Entry 1K9I (X-ray diffraction, 2.50 A resolution); this record covers chains D and E of the 10 polymer chains in the assembly.

[Chain D (and E)]
Protein: mDC-SIGN1B type I isoform
Source organism: Homo sapiens
Notes: fragment: Carbohydrate recognition domain; chain E of this document is another copy of the same molecule, construct and numbering; everything in this record applies to it too
Amino-acid sequence (156 residues; each row starts with the number of its first residue):
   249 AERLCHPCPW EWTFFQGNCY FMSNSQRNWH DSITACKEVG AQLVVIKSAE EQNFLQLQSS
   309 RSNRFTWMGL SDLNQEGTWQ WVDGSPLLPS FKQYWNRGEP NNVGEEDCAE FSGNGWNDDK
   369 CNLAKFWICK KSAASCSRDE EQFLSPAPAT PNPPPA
Disordered / not traced: 249-252, 385-404 (chain E: 249-254, 383-404)
Cystine bridges: C253-C384, C256-C267, C284-C377, C356-C369
Ion coordination: Ca2+ site 1: D320, E324, N350, E354, D355; Ca2+ site 2: E324, E353, D355; Ca2+ site 3: E347, N349, E354, N365, D366 (together with alpha-D-mannopyranose)

[Chain D / chain E interface]
Residue-residue contacts (14):
  H254(D) - E298(E)
  T261(D) - S338(E)
  F262(D) - Q341(E)  hydrogen bond (backbone-side chain)
  F263(D) - S338(E)
  F263(D) - Q341(E)
  Q264(D) - Q341(E)  hydrogen bond (backbone-side chain)
  F302(D) - P337(E)
  F302(D) - S338(E)
  L305(D) - P337(E)  hydrophobic
  L305(D) - K340(E)
  Q306(D) - P337(E)
  R309(D) - L335(E)  hydrogen bond (side chain-backbone)
  R309(D) - L336(E)
  R309(D) - P337(E)
Also at the interface, not in a pair above, chain D (11 interface residues in all): C253, P255
Also at the interface, not in a pair above, chain E (9 interface residues in all): A297, Y342

[Overview]
Chain D and chain E form an interface of 11 and 9 residues respectively, with 3 hydrogen bonds. Among the
polar pairs are F262(D)-Q341(E), Q264(D)-Q341(E) and R309(D)-L335(E). The Ca2+ site 1 is built by D320(D),
E324(D), N350(D), E354(D) and D355(D).
Chain D and chain E are both mDC-SIGN1B type I isoform (Homo sapiens); the structure, Complex of DC-SIGN and
GlcNAc2Man3, was determined by X-ray diffraction (same publication as 1K9J).
